PDB entry 7AHO | electron microscopy, 4.18 A resolution (low resolution: residue-level contacts below are approximate; hydrogen-bond / salt-bridge calls are withheld) | chains B and D of the 6 polymer chains in the assembly

[Chain B]
Name: RuvB-like 1
Organism: Homo sapiens
Notes: EC 3.6.4.12
UniProt: Q9Y265 (RUVB1_HUMAN); the construct has insertions or renumbered stretches relative to UniProt, so the offset changes along the chain: 15-137 = UniProt 1-123; 146-367 = UniProt 235-456
Amino-acid sequence (476 residues; row label = number of the first residue in the row; note: 8 numbers in that range are skipped by the numbering (no residue carries them; nothing is unmodelled there); a row labelled like 137A-137Z holds insertion residues (137A, then the next letters in order); numbers below 1 keep their minus sign (His-5 is residue -5)):
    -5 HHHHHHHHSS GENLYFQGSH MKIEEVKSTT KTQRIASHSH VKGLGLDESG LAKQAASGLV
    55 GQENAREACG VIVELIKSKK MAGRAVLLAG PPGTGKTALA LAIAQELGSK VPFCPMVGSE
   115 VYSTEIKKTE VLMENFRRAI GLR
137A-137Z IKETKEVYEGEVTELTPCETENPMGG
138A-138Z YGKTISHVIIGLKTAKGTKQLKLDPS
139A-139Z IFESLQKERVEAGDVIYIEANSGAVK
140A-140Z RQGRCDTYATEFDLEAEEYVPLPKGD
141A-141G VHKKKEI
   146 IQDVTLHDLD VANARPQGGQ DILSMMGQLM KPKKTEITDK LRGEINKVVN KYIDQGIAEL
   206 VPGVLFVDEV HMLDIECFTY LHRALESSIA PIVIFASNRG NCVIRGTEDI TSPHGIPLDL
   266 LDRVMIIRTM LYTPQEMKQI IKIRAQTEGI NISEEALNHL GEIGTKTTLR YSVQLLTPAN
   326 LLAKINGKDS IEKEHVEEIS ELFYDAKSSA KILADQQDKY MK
Unresolved in the structure: -5 to 25, 137A-137Z, 138A-138Z, 139A-139Z, 140A-140Z, 141A-141G, 156-187, 365-367
Differences from the reference sequence: expression tag (-5 to 14)
Swiss-Prot annotation at these positions:
  - binding site (ATP): Gly84 to Thr91
  - modified residue: Lys364 (N6-acetyllysine)
  - cross-link (Glycyl lysine isopeptide (Lys-Gly)): Lys16 (interchain with G-Cter in SUMO2), Lys140X (interchain with G-Cter in SUMO1), Lys356 (interchain with G-Cter in SUMO2)
Small-molecule neighbours: ADP (adenosine-5'-diphosphate): Ser31, His32, His34, Gly52, Leu53, Val54, Gln56, Pro86, Gly87, Thr88, Gly89, Lys90, Thr91, Ala92, Asp213, Tyr277, Ile285, Leu314, Arg315, Val318
From the paper describing this entry:
  - binding site for ADP: His32, His34

[Chain D]
Name: RuvB-like 2
Organism: Homo sapiens
Notes: EC 3.6.4.12
UniProt: Q9Y230 (RUVB2_HUMAN); the construct has insertions or renumbered stretches relative to UniProt, so the offset changes along the chain: 16-146 = UniProt 1-131; 157-378 = UniProt 242-463
Amino-acid sequence (481 residues; row label = number of the first residue in the row; note: 10 numbers in that range are skipped by the numbering (no residue carries them; nothing is unmodelled there); a row labelled like 146A-146Z holds insertion residues (146A, then the next letters in order); numbers below 1 keep their minus sign (Met-2 is residue -2)):
    -2 MADLNWISAG HAIADVGTMA TVTATTKVPE IRDVTRIERI GAHSHIRGLG LDDALEPRQA
    58 SQGMVGQLAA RRAAGVVLEM IREGKIAGRA VLIAGQPGTG KTAIAMGMAQ ALGPDTPFTA
   118 IAGSEIFSLE MSKTEALTQA FRRSIGVRI
146A-146Z KEETEIIEGEVVEIQIDRPATGTGSK
147A-147Z VGKLTLKTTEMETIYDLGTKMIESLT
148A-148Z KDKVQAGDVITIDKATGKISKLGRSF
149A-149Z TRARDYDAMGSQTKFVQCPDGELQKR
150A-150F KEVVHT
   157 VSLHEIDVIN SRTQGFLALF SGDTGEIKSE VREQINAKVA EWREEGKAEI IPGVLFIDEV
   217 HMLDIESFSF LNRALESDMA PVLIMATNRG ITRIRGTSYQ SPHGIPIDLL DRLLIVSTTP
   277 YSEKDTKQIL RIRCEEEDVE MSEDAYTVLT RIGLETSLRY AIQLITAASL VCRKRKGTEV
   337 QVDDIKRVYS LFLDESRSTQ YMKEYQDAFL FNELKGETMD TS
Unresolved in the structure: -2 to 57, 146A-146Z, 147A-147Z, 148A-148Z, 149A-149Z, 150A-150F, 169-186, 369-378
Differences from the reference sequence: initiating methionine (-2); expression tag (-1 to 15)
Swiss-Prot annotation at these positions:
  - binding site (ATP): Gly92 to Thr99
  - modified residue: Ala17 (N-acetylalanine), Ser352 (Phosphoserine)
  - cross-link (Glycyl lysine isopeptide (Lys-Gly)): Lys24 (interchain with G-Cter in SUMO2), Lys359 (interchain with G-Cter in SUMO2), Lys371 (interchain with G-Cter in SUMO2)
From the paper describing this entry:
  - conformationally variable residues (order/disorder transition): His40, His42

[How chain B and chain D interact]
Residue-residue contacts - 66 pairs, chain B then chain D:
  Gln27(B) - Ala84(D)
  Gln27(B) - Arg268(D)
  Val111(B) - Asp264(D)
  Ser113(B) - Ser225(D)
  Ser113(B) - Asp264(D)
  Tyr116(B) - Ile221(D)
  Tyr116(B) - Glu222(D)
  Tyr116(B) - Ser225(D)
  Ser117(B) - Ser225(D)
  Thr118(B) - Thr131(D)
  Thr118(B) - Glu222(D)
  Glu214(B) - Ile263(D)
  Glu214(B) - Asp264(D)
  His216(B) - Tyr255(D)
  Met217(B) - Thr253(D)
  Met217(B) - Tyr255(D)
  Arg244(B) - Tyr255(D)
  Arg244(B) - Gln256(D)
  Cys247(B) - Tyr255(D)
  Arg250(B) - Gly252(D)
  Arg250(B) - Thr253(D)
  Glu293(B) - Lys82(D)
  Gln319(B) - Arg86(D)
  Gln319(B) - Asp267(D)
  Gln319(B) - Arg268(D)
  Gln319(B) - Leu269(D)
  Gln319(B) - Leu270(D)
  Thr322(B) - Lys82(D)
  Thr322(B) - Arg86(D)
  Pro323(B) - Val73(D)
  Pro323(B) - Arg86(D)
  Leu326(B) - Glu76(D)
  Leu326(B) - Glu80(D)
  Leu327(B) - Val73(D)
  Ile330(B) - Glu76(D)
  Glu343(B) - Arg69(D)
  Leu347(B) - Ala66(D)
  Leu347(B) - Arg69(D)
  Leu347(B) - Ala70(D)
  Leu347(B) - Val73(D)
  Leu347(B) - Ile271(D)
  Phe348(B) - Ala70(D)
  Phe348(B) - Val73(D)
  Phe348(B) - Val74(D)
  Phe348(B) - Leu270(D)
  Phe348(B) - Ile271(D)
  Tyr349(B) - Ile271(D)
  Tyr349(B) - Ser273(D)
  Asp350(B) - Ile271(D)
  Ala351(B) - Pro258(D)
  Ala351(B) - Leu266(D)
  Ser354(B) - Ala91(D)
  Ser354(B) - His259(D)
  Ser354(B) - Ile271(D)
  Ala355(B) - Gly246(D)
  Ala355(B) - Ile247(D)
  Ala355(B) - His259(D)
  Leu358(B) - Gly92(D)
  Leu358(B) - Gln93(D)
  Leu358(B) - Asn244(D)
  Leu358(B) - Arg245(D)
  Leu358(B) - His259(D)
  Gln361(B) - Gln93(D)
  Gln361(B) - Thr274(D)
  Gln361(B) - Pro276(D)
  Gln362(B) - Gln93(D)
Interface residues without a listed pair, chain B (35 interface residues in all): Glu114, Glu119, Val248, Arg315, Lys352
Interface residues without a listed pair, chain D (46 interface residues in all): Gly72, Met77, Gly85, Asn228, Thr243, Pro262, Val272, Thr275

[In short]
35 residues of chain B and 46 residues of chain D are in contact. Bound to chain B: ADP. From UniProt: 8
ATP-binding residues on chain B; 8 ATP-binding residues on chain D. The paper reports a binding site for ADP
at His32(B) and His34(B); conformational variability at His40(D) and His42(D).
Chain B is RuvB-like 1 and chain D is RuvB-like 2, both from Homo sapiens; the structure, RUVBL1-RUVBL2
heterohexameric ring after binding of RNA helicase DHX34, was determined by electron microscopy.
